PDB entry 8AP1 | electron microscopy, 3.47 A resolution | chains A and T of the 4 polymer chains in the assembly

[Chain A]
Name: DNA-directed RNA polymerase, mitochondrial
Source organism: Saccharomyces cerevisiae S288C
Notes: EC 2.7.7.6
UniProt: P13433 (RPOM_YEAST); residue numbers follow UniProt; this construct covers 100-1351
Sequence (1262 residues; each row starts with the number of its first residue):
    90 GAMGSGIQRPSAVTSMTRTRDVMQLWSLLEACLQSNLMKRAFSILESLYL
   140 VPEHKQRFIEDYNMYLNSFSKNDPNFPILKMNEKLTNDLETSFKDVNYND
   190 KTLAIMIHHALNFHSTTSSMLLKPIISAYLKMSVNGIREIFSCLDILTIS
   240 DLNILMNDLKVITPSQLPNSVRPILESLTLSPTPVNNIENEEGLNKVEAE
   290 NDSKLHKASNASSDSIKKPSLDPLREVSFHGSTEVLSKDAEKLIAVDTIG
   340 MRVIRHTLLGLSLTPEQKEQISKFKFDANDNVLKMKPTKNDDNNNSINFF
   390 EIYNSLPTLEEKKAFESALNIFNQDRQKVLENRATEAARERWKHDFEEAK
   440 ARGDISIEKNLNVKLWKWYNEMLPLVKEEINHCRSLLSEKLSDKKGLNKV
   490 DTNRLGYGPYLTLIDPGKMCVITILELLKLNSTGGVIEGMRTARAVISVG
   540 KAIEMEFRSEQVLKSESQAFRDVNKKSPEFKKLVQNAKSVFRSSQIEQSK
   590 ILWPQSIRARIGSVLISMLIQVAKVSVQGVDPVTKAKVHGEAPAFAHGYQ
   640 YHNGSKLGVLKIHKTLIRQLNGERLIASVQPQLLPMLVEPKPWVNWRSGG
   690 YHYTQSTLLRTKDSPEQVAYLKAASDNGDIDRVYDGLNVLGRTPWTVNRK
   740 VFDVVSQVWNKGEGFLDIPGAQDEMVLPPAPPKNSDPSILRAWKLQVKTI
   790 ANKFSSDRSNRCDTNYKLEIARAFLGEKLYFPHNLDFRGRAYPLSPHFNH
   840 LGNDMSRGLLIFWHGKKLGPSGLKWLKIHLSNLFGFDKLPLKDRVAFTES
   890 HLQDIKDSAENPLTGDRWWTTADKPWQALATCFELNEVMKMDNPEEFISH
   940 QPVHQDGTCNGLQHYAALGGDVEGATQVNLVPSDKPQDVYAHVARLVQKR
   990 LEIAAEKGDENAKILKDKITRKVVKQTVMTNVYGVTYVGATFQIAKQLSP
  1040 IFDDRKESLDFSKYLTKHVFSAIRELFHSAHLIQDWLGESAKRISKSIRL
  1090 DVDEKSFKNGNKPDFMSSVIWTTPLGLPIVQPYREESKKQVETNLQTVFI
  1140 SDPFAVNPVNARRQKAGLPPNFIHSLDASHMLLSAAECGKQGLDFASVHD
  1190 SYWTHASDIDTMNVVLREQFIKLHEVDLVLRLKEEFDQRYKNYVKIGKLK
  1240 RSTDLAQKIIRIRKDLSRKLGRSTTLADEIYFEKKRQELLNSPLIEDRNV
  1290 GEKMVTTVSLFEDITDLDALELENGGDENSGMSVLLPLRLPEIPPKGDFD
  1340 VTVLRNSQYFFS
Not modelled in the structure: 90-385, 442-447, 559-588, 1309-1320
Sequence notes: expression tag (90-99)
Ion coordination: Mg2+: Asp-945, Gly-946, Asp-1189 (together with GTP)
Small-molecule neighbours:
  - GTP (guanosine-5'-triphosphate), molecule 1: Arg-829, Asp-945, Gly-946, Thr-947, Cys-948, Asn-949, Gly-950, Tyr-979, Arg-1010, Lys-1014, Gln-1015, Met-1018, Thr-1019, Tyr-1022, Pro-1159, His-1163, Asp-1189
  - GTP, molecule 2: Arg-829, Arg-846, Lys-913, Lys-1011, Lys-1014, Gln-1015, His-1163, His-1188
From the paper describing this entry:
  - binding site for Non-template DNA: His-641 to Asn-642, Arg-780 to Lys-787

[Chain T]
Molecule: Template DNA
Sequence (33 nucleotides; numbered 8 to 40; the number before each row is that of its first residue):
     8 GCATTATCTACCGACAATATCAATACTTATTCG
Not modelled in the structure: 35-40
Small-molecule neighbours: GTP (guanosine-5'-triphosphate): DC18, DC19, DG20

[Chain A / chain T interface]
Pairs across the interface (46):
  Arg-530(A) / DA23(T)  sugar contact
  Arg-530(A) / DA24(T)  salt bridge to the phosphate
  Ile-536(A) / DA23(T)  base contact
  Tyr-638(A) / DT25(T)  phosphate contact
  Tyr-638(A) / DA26(T)  hydrogen bond to the phosphate
  Gly-643(A) / DA24(T)  base contact
  Ser-644(A) / DA24(T)  base contact
  Lys-645(A) / DA24(T)  hydrogen bond to the base
  Lys-645(A) / DT25(T)  hydrogen bond to the base
  Lys-645(A) / DA26(T)  sugar contact
  Gly-647(A) / DT25(T)  hydrogen bond to the phosphate
  Arg-699(A) / DA21(T)  salt bridge to the phosphate
  Thr-700(A) / DA21(T)  sugar contact
  Asp-825(A) / DG20(T)  phosphate contact
  Asp-825(A) / DA21(T)  phosphate contact
  Phe-826(A) / DG20(T)  phosphate contact
  Arg-827(A) / DC19(T)  sugar contact
  Arg-827(A) / DG20(T)  sugar contact
  Gln-1015(A) / DC18(T)  base contact
  Thr-1019(A) / DC18(T)  base contact
  Tyr-1022(A) / DC18(T)  base contact
  Gly-1023(A) / DC18(T)  sugar contact
  Val-1024(A) / DC18(T)  sugar contact
  Thr-1025(A) / DA17(T)  hydrogen bond to the phosphate
  Thr-1025(A) / DC18(T)  hydrogen bond to the phosphate
  Val-1027(A) / DA17(T)  base contact
  Gly-1028(A) / DC18(T)  phosphate contact
  Gln-1032(A) / DC18(T)  base contact
  Tyr-1122(A) / DC19(T)  hydrogen bond to the phosphate
  Tyr-1122(A) / DG20(T)  hydrogen bond to the phosphate
  Lys-1127(A) / DA23(T)  base contact
  Gln-1129(A) / DT25(T)  base contact
  Gln-1129(A) / DA26(T)  hydrogen bond to the base
  Gln-1135(A) / DT25(T)  hydrogen bond to the phosphate
  Gln-1135(A) / DA26(T)  phosphate contact
  Thr-1136(A) / DT25(T)  sugar contact
  Thr-1136(A) / DA26(T)  hydrogen bond to the phosphate
  Val-1137(A) / DT25(T)  phosphate contact
  Phe-1138(A) / DA24(T)  sugar contact
  Phe-1138(A) / DT25(T)  hydrogen bond to the phosphate
  Ile-1139(A) / DA23(T)  base contact
  Arg-1151(A) / DT16(T)  hydrogen bond to the sugar
  Arg-1152(A) / DC19(T)  salt bridge to the phosphate
  Arg-1152(A) / DG20(T)  salt bridge to the phosphate
  Pro-1159(A) / DC19(T)  sugar contact
  His-1163(A) / DC19(T)  base contact
Other interface residues (no listed pair), chain A (42 interface residues in all): Arg-533, Gln-594, Leu-646, Asp-702, Tyr-831, Ser-1140, Ala-1155, Gly-1156, Asn-1160

[In short]
The interface between chain A and chain T involves 42 residues on one side and 10 on the other; the contacts
include 13 hydrogen bonds and 4 salt bridges. Polar contacts include Lys-645(A)/DA24(T), Lys-645(A)/DT25(T)
and Gln-1129(A)/DA26(T). The paper reports a binding site for Non-template DNA at His-641(A) and Arg-780(A).
Here chain A is DNA-directed RNA polymerase, mitochondrial (Saccharomyces cerevisiae S288C) and chain T is
Template DNA. Entry 8AP1 (Cryo-EM structure of yeast mitochondrial RNA polymerase transcription initiation
complex with two GTP molecules poised for ...) was determined by electron microscopy (same publication as
8ATT, 8ATV, 8ATW, 8C5S, 8C5U and 8Q63).
